6Y5D - chains G and I of the 22 polymer chains in the assembly; structure by electron microscopy, 4.10 A resolution (low resolution: residue-level contacts below are approximate; hydrogen-bond / salt-bridge calls are withheld).

Chain G:
Molecule: Histone H2A type 2-A
From: Homo sapiens
UniProtKB: Q6FI13 (H2A2A_HUMAN); residue numbers follow UniProt; this construct covers 1-130
Amino-acid sequence (130 residues; row label = number of the first residue in the row):
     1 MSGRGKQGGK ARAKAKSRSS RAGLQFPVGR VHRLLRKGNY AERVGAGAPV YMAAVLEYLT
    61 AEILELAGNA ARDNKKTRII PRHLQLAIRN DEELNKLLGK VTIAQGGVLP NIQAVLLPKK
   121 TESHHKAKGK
Not modelled in the structure: 1-11, 120-130
Covalent attachments: pentanedial (PTD) linked to Lys75

Chain I:
Molecule: 153-nt DNA strand
Sequence (153 nucleotides; numbered 1 to 153; the number before each row is that of its first residue):
     1 ATCCTGGAGA ATCCCGGTGC CGAGGCCGCT CAATTGGTCG TAGACAGCTC TAGCACCGCT
    61 TAAACGCACG TACGCGCTGT CCCCCGCGTT TTAACCGCCA AGGGGATTAC TCCCTAGTCT
   121 CCAGGCACGT GTCAGATATA TACATCCTGT GAT

Chain G / chain I interface:
Contacting residue pairs (16; chain G residue first):
  Arg12(G) with DT120(I); DC121(I); DC122(I)
  Lys14(G) with DA123(I)
  His32(G) with DA116(I)
  Arg36(G) with DA116(I)
  Arg43(G) with DT115(I); DA116(I)
  Val44(G) with DT115(I); DA116(I)
  Gly45(G) with DT115(I)
  Ala46(G) with DT115(I)
  Lys76(G) with DG135(I)
  Thr77(G) with DA134(I); DG135(I)
  Arg78(G) with DG135(I)
Interface residues without a listed pair, chain G (14 interface residues in all): Ser17, Arg30, Glu42
Interface residues without a listed pair, chain I (11 interface residues in all): DG124, DC126, DA136

Summary:
14 residues of chain G and 11 residues of chain I are in contact. Covalently linked pentanedial: at Lys75(G).
Chain G is Histone H2A type 2-A (Homo sapiens) and chain I is a 153-nt DNA strand; the structure, Structure of
human cGAS (K394E) bound to the nucleosome, was determined by electron microscopy, deposited together with
6Y5E.
